6E0C - chains E and J of the 12 polymer chains in the assembly; structure by electron microscopy, 2.63 A resolution.

== Chain E ==
Molecule: Histone H3-like centromeric protein A
Organism: Homo sapiens
Reference sequence: P49450 (CENPA_HUMAN); residues 1-140 here = UniProt positions 1-140
Amino-acid sequence (158 residues; numbered -17 to 140; the number before each row is that of its first residue; numbers below 1 keep their minus sign (Met-17 is residue -17)):
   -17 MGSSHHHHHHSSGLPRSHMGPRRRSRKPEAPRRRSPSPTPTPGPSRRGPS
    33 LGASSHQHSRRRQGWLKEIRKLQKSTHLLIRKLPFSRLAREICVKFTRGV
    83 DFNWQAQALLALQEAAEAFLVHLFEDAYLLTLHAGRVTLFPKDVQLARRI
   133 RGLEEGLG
Not modelled in the structure: -17 to 41
Sequence notes: initiating methionine (-17); expression tag (-16 to 0)
Curated features (UniProtKB/Swiss-Prot):
  - region: Gln39 to Leu54 (Important for flexibility of DNA ends that protrude from nucleosomes)
  - modified residue: Gly2 (N,N,N-trimethylglycine), Ser7 (Phosphoserine), Ser17 (Phosphoserine), Ser19 (Phosphoserine), Ser27 (Phosphoserine), Ser68 (Phosphoserine)
  - mutagenesis: Ser7 (S7A: Induces a delay at the terminal stage of cytokinesis and chromosome misalignment during mitosis due to a defect in kinetochore attachment to microtubules), Ser17 (S17A: Impaired mitotic chromosome congression and chromosome segregation; when associated with A-19), Ser19 (S19A: Impaired mitotic chromosome congression and chromosome segregation; when associated with A-17), Ser68 (S68A: No effect on interaction with HJURP. Impairs localization at centromeres; S68E/Q: Impairs interaction with HJURP, association with chromatin and localization at centromeres), Arg80 to Gly81 (Impairs retention at centromeres, but not targeting to centromeres), His104 (H104G: Reduces location at centromeres. Abolishes location at centromeres; when associated with C-112), Leu112 (L112C: No effect on location at centromeres. Abolishes location at centromeres; when associated with G-104)

== Chain J ==
Molecule: 147-nt DNA strand
Sequence (147 nucleotides; numbered 1 to 147; the number before each row is that of its first residue):
     1 ATCGAGAATCCCGGTGCCGAGGCCGCTCAATTGGTCGTAGACAGCTCTAG
    51 CACCGCTTAAACGCACGTACGCGCTGTCCCCCGCGTTTTAACCGCCAAGG
   101 GGATTACTCCCTAGTCTCCAGGCACGTGTCAGATATATACATCCGAT
Not modelled in the structure: 1

== Chain E / chain J interface ==
Residue-residue contacts (15):
  Arg42(E) with DC84(J), salt bridge to the phosphate
  Arg43(E) with DC82(J), hydrogen bond to the base; DG83(J), hydrogen bond to the sugar
  Arg44(E) with DG83(J), sugar contact
  Gly46(E) with DG83(J), hydrogen bond to the phosphate
  Trp47(E) with DG83(J), hydrogen bond to the phosphate
  Lys49(E) with DA8(J), hydrogen bond to the phosphate; DT9(J), salt bridge to the phosphate
  Arg63(E) with DA91(J), phosphate contact; DC92(J), salt bridge to the phosphate
  Lys64(E) with DC92(J), hydrogen bond to the phosphate
  Leu65(E) with DA91(J), phosphate contact; DC92(J), hydrogen bond to the phosphate
  Pro66(E) with DA91(J), phosphate contact
  Arg69(E) with DA91(J), salt bridge to the phosphate
Other interface residues (no listed pair), chain E (14 interface residues in all): Gln45, Asn85, Thr120
Other interface residues (no listed pair), chain J (10 interface residues in all): DA7, DC81, DG101

== In short ==
14 residues of chain E face 10 of chain J across their interface, with 7 hydrogen bonds and 4 salt bridges.
Polar pairs include Arg43(E)-DC82(J), Arg43(E)-DG83(J) and Gly46(E)-DG83(J). UniProt lists 8 mutagenesis sites
on chain E.
Chain E is Histone H3-like centromeric protein A (Homo sapiens) and chain J is a 147-nt DNA strand; the
structure, Cryo-EM structure of the CENP-A nucleosome (W601) in complex with a single chain antibody fragment,
was determined by electron microscopy together with 6DZT, 6E0P and 6O1D from the same study.
